1M9D - chains A and D; structure by X-ray diffraction, 1.90 A resolution.

== Chain A ==
Protein: Cyclophilin A
Source organism: Homo sapiens
Notes: EC 5.2.1.8
Reference sequence: P62937 (PPIA_HUMAN); aligned to UniProt positions 1-165 over residues 1-165 (the alignment contains insertions or deletions, so no single offset holds)
Chain sequence (165 residues; numbered 1 to 165; the number before each row is that of its first residue):
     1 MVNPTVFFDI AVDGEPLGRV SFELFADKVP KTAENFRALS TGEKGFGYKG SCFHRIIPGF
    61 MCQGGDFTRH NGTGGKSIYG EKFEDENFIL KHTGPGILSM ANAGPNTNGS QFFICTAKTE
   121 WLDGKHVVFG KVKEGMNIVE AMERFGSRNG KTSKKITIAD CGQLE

== Chain D ==
Protein: HIV-1 Capsid
Source organism: Human immunodeficiency virus 1
Notes: fragment: n-terminal domain
Reference sequence: Q72497 (Q72497_9HIV1); residues 1-146 here correspond to UniProt positions 133-278 (UniProt number = residue number + 132)
Chain sequence (146 residues; row label = number of the first residue in the row):
     1 PIVQNLQGQM VHQAISPRTL NAWVKVVEEK AFSPEVIPMF SALSEGATPQ DLNTMLNTVG
    61 GHQAAMQMLK ETINEEAAEW DRTHPPAMGP LPPGQIREPR GSDIAGTTST LQEQIGWMTH
   121 NPPIPVGEIY KRWIILGLNK IVRMYS
Sequence notes: engineered mutation Thr-83 (Leu215 in Q72497), Pro-86 (Val218 in Q72497), Ala-87 (His219 in Q72497), Met-88 (Ala220 in Q72497), Leu-91 (Ile223 in Q72497), Pro-92 (Ala224 in Q72497), Ile-96 (Met228 in Q72497)

== Chain A / chain D interface ==
Contacting residue pairs (25; chain A residue first):
  Arg-55(A) / Met-88(D)
  Arg-55(A) / Gly-89(D)
  Arg-55(A) / Pro-90(D)  hydrogen bond (side chain-backbone)
  Arg-55(A) / Pro-92(D)
  Phe-60(A) / Pro-90(D)
  Phe-60(A) / Leu-91(D)
  Phe-60(A) / Pro-92(D)  hydrophobic
  Phe-60(A) / Pro-93(D)
  Gln-63(A) / Gly-89(D)
  Gln-63(A) / Pro-90(D)
  Gly-72(A) / Met-88(D)
  Ala-101(A) / Met-88(D)  hydrophobic
  Ala-101(A) / Gly-89(D)
  Asn-102(A) / Met-88(D)
  Asn-102(A) / Gly-89(D)  hydrogen bond (backbone-backbone)
  Ala-103(A) / Pro-86(D)
  Ala-103(A) / Ala-87(D)
  Ala-103(A) / Met-88(D)
  Gln-111(A) / Met-88(D)
  Phe-113(A) / Pro-90(D)
  Trp-121(A) / Leu-91(D)  hydrogen bond (side chain-backbone)
  Trp-121(A) / Pro-93(D)
  Leu-122(A) / Pro-90(D)  hydrophobic
  His-126(A) / Gly-89(D)
  His-126(A) / Pro-90(D)
Also at the interface, not in a pair above, chain A (14 interface residues in all): Ile-57, Met-61

== Overview ==
14 residues of chain A face 8 of chain D across their interface; the contacts include 3 hydrogen bonds. Among
the polar pairs are Arg-55(A)/Pro-90(D), Trp-121(A)/Leu-91(D) and Asn-102(A)/Gly-89(D).
Chain A is Cyclophilin A (Homo sapiens) and chain D is HIV-1 Capsid (Human immunodeficiency virus 1); the
structure, X-ray crystal structure of Cyclophilin A/HIV-1 CA N-terminal domain (1-146) O-type chimera Complex,
was determined by X-ray diffraction (same publication as 1M9C, 1M9E, 1M9F, 1M9X and 1M9Y).
